4Z3I - chain A; structure by X-ray diffraction, 1.74 A resolution.

Chain A:
Name: PapG, lectin domain
Source organism: Escherichia coli
UniProt: T7DCJ2 (T7DCJ2_ECOLX); residues 0-196 here correspond to UniProt positions 20-216 (UniProt number = residue number + 20)
Sequence (198 residues; numbered -1 to 196; the number before each row is that of its first residue; numbers below 1 keep their minus sign (Met-1 is residue -1)):
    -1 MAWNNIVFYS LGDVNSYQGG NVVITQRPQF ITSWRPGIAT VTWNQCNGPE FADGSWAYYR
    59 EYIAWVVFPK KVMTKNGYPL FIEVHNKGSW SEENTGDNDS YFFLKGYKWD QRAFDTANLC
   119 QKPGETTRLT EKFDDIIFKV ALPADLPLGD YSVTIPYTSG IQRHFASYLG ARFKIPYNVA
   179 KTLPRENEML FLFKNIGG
Cystine bridges: Cys44-Cys118
Construct notes: expression tag (-1); conflict Gln109 (Glu129 in T7DCJ2)

Overview:
Chain A is PapG, lectin domain (Escherichia coli); the structure, Crystal structure of the lectin domain of
PapG from E. coli BI47 in spacegroup P21212, was determined by X-ray diffraction (same publication as 4Z3E,
4Z3F, 4Z3G, 4Z3H and 4Z3J).
